PDB entry 7EVN | electron microscopy, 2.60 A resolution | chains D and A of the 5 polymer chains in the assembly

== Chain D ==
Name: PHD finger-like domain-containing protein 5A
Source organism: Homo sapiens
Reference sequence: Q7RTV0 (PHF5A_HUMAN); numbering as in UniProt (aligned over 1-110)
Sequence (110 residues; row label = number of the first residue in the row):
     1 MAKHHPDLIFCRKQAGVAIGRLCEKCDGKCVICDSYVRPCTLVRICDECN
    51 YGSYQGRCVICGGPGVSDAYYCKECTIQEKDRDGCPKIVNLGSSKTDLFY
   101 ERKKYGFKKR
Disordered / not traced: 1-5, 99-110
Metal / ion sites: Zn2+ site 1: Cys11, Cys46, Cys49, Cys85; Zn2+ site 2: Cys23, Cys26, Cys58, Cys61; Zn2+ site 3: Cys30, Cys33, Cys72, Cys75

== Chain A ==
Name: Splicing factor 3B subunit 3
Source organism: Homo sapiens
Reference sequence: Q15393 (SF3B3_HUMAN); residues 1-1217 here = UniProt positions 1-1217
Sequence (1250 residues; numbered -32 to 1217; the number before each row is that of its first residue; numbers below 1 keep their minus sign (Trp-32 is residue -32)):
   -32 WSHPQFEKGGGSGGGSGGSAWSHPQFEKGSAAAMFLYNLTLQRATGISFA
    18 IHGNFSGTKQQEIVVSRGKILELLRPDPNTGKVHTLLTVEVFGVIRSLMA
    68 FRLTGGTKDYIVVGSDSGRIVILEYQPSKNMFEKIHQETFGKSGCRRIVP
   118 GQFLAVDPKGRAVMISAIEKQKLVYILNRDAAARLTISSPLEAHKANTLV
   168 YHVVGVDVGFENPMFACLEMDYEEADNDPTGEAAANTQQTLTFYELDLGL
   218 NHVVRKYSEPLEEHGNFLITVPGGSDGPSGVLICSENYITYKNFGDQPDI
   268 RCPIPRRRNDLDDPERGMIFVCSATHKTKSMFFFLAQTEQGDIFKITLET
   318 DEDMVTEIRLKYFDTVPVAAAMCVLKTGFLFVASEFGNHYLYQIAHLGDD
   368 DEEPEFSSAMPLEEGDTFFFQPRPLKNLVLVDELDSLSPILFCQIADLAN
   418 EDTPQLYVACGRGPRSSLRVLRHGLEVSEMAVSELPGNPNAVWTVRRHIE
   468 DEFDAYIIVSFVNATLVLSIGETVEEVTDSGFLGTTPTLSCSLLGDDALV
   518 QVYPDGIRHIRADKRVNEWKTPGKKTIVKCAVNQRQVVIALTGGELVYFE
   568 MDPSGQLNEYTERKEMSADVVCMSLANVPPGEQRSRFLAVGLVDNTVRII
   618 SLDPSDCLQPLSMQALPAQPESLCIVEMGGTEKQDELGERGSIGFLYLNI
   668 GLQNGVLLRTVLDPVTGDLSDTRTRYLGSRPVKLFRVRMQGQEAVLAMSS
   718 RSWLSYSYQSRFHLTPLSYETLEFASGFASEQCPEGIVAISTNTLRILAL
   768 EKLGAVFNQVAFPLQYTPRKFVIHPESNNLIIIETDHNAYTEATKAQRKQ
   818 QMAEEMVEAAGEDERELAAEMAAAFLNENLPESIFGAPKAGNGQWASVIR
   868 VMNPIQGNTLDLVQLEQNEAAFSVAVCRFSNTGEDWYVLVGVAKDLILNP
   918 RSVAGGFVYTYKLVNNGEKLEFLHKTPVEEVPAAIAPFQGRVLIGVGKLL
   968 RVYDLGKKKLLRKCENKHIANYISGIQTIGHRVIVSDVQESFIWVRYKRN
  1018 ENQLIIFADDTYPRWVTTASLLDYDTVAGADKFGNICVVRLPPNTNDEVD
  1068 EDPTGNKALWDRGLLNGASQKAEVIMNYHVGETVLSLQKTTLIPGGSESL
  1118 VYTTLSGGIGILVPFTSHEDHDFFQHVEMHLRSEHPPLCGRDHLSFRSYY
  1168 FPVKNVIDGDLCEQFNSMEPNKQKNVSEELDRTPPEVSKKLEDIRTRYAF
Disordered / not traced: -32 to 0, 381-382, 646-661, 692-694, 830-833, 1068-1082
Sequence notes: expression tag (-32 to 0)
Curated features (UniProtKB/Swiss-Prot):
  - region: Glu105 to Gln119 (Interaction with PHF5A, SF3B1 and SF3B5), Asn145 to Tyr168 (Interaction with PHF5A, SF3B1 and SF3B5), Asp193 to His231 (Interaction with SF3B1 and SF3B5), Arg786 to His804 (Interaction with SF3B1 and SF3B5), Thr1028 to Lys1049 (Interaction with SF3B1), Thr1100 to Ser1123 (Interaction with SF3B5)
  - site: Gly284 (Interaction with SF3B5), Glu306 (Interaction with SF3B5), Glu352 (Interaction with SF3B5), Arg429 (Interaction with SF3B5), Asn916 (Interaction with SF3B5), Asn988 (Interaction with SF3B1), Lys1171 (Interaction with SF3B1)
  - modified residue: Ser156 (Phosphoserine), Thr1200 (Phosphothreonine)

== Interface between chain D and chain A ==
Residue-residue contacts - 17 pairs, chain D then chain A:
  Gln14(D) - Phe107(A)  hydrogen bond (side chain-backbone)
  Gln14(D) - Pro157(A)
  Gln14(D) - Glu159(A)
  Gly16(D) - Ser156(A)
  Val17(D) - Glu105(A)
  Val17(D) - Ser156(A)
  Arg44(D) - Glu105(A)  salt bridge
  Asp47(D) - Ser156(A)  hydrogen bond
  Glu79(D) - Lys109(A)
  Glu79(D) - Ser110(A)  hydrogen bond
  Arg82(D) - Gly85(A)
  Arg82(D) - Arg86(A)
  Arg82(D) - Thr106(A)
  Arg82(D) - Gly108(A)  hydrogen bond (side chain-backbone)
  Arg82(D) - Lys109(A)
  Arg82(D) - Ser110(A)
  Asp83(D) - Lys109(A)  salt bridge
Other interface residues (no listed pair), chain D (9 interface residues in all): Ala15
Other interface residues (no listed pair), chain A (14 interface residues in all): Leu140, Ile154, Ser155

== In short ==
Chain D and chain A form an interface of 9 and 14 residues respectively; the contacts include 4 hydrogen bonds
and 2 salt bridges. Among the polar pairs are Arg44(D)-Glu105(A), Asp83(D)-Lys109(A) and Gln14(D)-Phe107(A).
Cys11(D), Cys46(D), Cys49(D) and Cys85(D) coordinate Zn2+ site 1.
Chain D is PHD finger-like domain-containing protein 5A and chain A is Splicing factor 3B subunit 3, both from
Homo sapiens; the structure, The cryo-EM structure of the DDX42-SF3b complex, was determined by electron
microscopy.
